7ML4 - chains A and B of the 31 polymer chains in the assembly; structure by electron microscopy, 3.10 A resolution.

[Chain A]
Name: DNA-directed RNA polymerase subunit
Organism: Saccharomyces cerevisiae
Notes: EC 2.7.7.6
UniProt: A0A6A5Q1P2 (A0A6A5Q1P2_YEASX); residues 1-1733 here = UniProt positions 1-1733
Sequence (1733 residues; each row starts with the number of its first residue):
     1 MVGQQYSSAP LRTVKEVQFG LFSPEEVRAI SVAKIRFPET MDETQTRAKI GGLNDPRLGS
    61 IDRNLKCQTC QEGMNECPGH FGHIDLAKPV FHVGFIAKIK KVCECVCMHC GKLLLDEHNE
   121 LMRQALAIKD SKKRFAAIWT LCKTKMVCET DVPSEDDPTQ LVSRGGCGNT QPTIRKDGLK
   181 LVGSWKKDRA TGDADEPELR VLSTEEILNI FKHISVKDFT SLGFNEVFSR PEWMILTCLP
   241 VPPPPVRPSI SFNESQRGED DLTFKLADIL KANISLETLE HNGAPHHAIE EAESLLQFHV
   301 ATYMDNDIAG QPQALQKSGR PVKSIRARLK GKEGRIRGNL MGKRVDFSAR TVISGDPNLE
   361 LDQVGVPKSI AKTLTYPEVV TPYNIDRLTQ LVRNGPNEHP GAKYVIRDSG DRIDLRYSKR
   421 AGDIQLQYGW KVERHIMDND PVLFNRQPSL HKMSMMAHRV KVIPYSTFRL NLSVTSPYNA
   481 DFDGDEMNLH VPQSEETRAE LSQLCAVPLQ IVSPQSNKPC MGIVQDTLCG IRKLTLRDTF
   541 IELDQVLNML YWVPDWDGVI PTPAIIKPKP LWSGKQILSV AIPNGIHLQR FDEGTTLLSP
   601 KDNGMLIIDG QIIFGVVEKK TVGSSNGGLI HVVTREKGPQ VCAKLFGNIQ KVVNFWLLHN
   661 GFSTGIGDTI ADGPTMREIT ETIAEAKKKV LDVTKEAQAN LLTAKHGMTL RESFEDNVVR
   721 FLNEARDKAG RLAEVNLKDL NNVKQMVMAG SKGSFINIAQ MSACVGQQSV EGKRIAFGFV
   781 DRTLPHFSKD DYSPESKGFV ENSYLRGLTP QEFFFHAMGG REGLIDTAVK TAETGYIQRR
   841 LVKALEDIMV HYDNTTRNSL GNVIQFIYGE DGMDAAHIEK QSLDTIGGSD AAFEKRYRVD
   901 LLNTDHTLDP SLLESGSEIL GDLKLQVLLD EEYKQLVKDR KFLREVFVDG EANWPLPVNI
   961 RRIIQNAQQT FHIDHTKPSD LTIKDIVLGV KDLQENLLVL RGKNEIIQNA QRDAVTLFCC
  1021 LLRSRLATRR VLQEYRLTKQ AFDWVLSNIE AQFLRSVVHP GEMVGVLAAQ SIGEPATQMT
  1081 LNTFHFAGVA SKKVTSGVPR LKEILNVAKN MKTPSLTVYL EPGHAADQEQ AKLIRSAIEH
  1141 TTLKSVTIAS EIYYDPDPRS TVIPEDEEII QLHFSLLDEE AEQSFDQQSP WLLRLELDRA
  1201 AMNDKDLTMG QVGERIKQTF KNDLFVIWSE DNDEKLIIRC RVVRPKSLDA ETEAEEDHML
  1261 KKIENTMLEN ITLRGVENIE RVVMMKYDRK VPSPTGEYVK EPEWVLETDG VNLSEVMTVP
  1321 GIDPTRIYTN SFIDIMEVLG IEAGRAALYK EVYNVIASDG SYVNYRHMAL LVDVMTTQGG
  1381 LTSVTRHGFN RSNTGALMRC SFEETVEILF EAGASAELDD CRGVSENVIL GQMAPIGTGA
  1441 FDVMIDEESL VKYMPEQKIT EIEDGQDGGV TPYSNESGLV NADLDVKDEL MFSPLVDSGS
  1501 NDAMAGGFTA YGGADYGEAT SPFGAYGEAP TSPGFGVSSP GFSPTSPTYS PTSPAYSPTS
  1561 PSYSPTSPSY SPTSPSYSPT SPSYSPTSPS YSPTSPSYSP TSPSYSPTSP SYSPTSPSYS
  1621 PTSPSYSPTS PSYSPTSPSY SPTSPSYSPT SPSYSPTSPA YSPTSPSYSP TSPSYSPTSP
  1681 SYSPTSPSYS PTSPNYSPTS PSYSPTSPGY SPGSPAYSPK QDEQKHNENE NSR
Not modelled in the structure: 1-2, 155-160, 187-198, 1177-1186, 1244-1253, 1446-1733
Ion coordination: Zn2+ site 1: Cys67, Cys70, Glu72, Cys77, His80; Zn2+ site 2: Cys107, Cys110, Cys148, Cys167; Mg2+: Asp481, Asp483, Asp485 (shared with 1 residue of chain P)

[Chain B]
Name: DNA-directed RNA polymerase subunit beta
Organism: Saccharomyces cerevisiae
Notes: EC 2.7.7.6
UniProt: A0A6A5Q4H2 (A0A6A5Q4H2_YEASX); residues 1-1224 here = UniProt positions 1-1224
Sequence (1224 residues; row label = number of the first residue in the row):
     1 MSDLANSEKY YDEDPYGFED ESAPITAEDS WAVISAFFRE KGLVSQQLDS FNQFVDYTLQ
    61 DIICEDSTLI LEQLAQHTTE SDNISRKYEI SFGKIYVTKP MVNESDGVTH ALYPQEARLR
   121 NLTYSSGLFV DVKKRTYEAI DVPGRELKYE LIAEESEDDS ESGKVFIGRL PIMLRSKNCY
   181 LSEATESDLY KLKECPFDMG GYFIINGSEK VLIAQERSAG NIVQVFKKAA PSPISHVAEI
   241 RSALEKGSRF ISTLQVKLYG REGSSARTIK ATLPYIKQDI PIVIIFRALG IIPDGEILEH
   301 ICYDVNDWQM LEMLKPCVED GFVIQDRETA LDFIGRRGTA LGIKKEKRIQ YAKDILQKEF
   361 LPHITQLEGF ESRKAFFLGY MINRLLLCAL DRKDQDDRDH FGKKRLDLAG PLLAQLFKTL
   421 FKKLTKDIFR YMQRTVEEAH DFNMKLAINA KTITSGLKYA LATGNWGEQK KAMSSRAGVS
   481 QVLNRYTYSS TLSHLRRTNT PIGRDGKLAK PRQLHNTHWG LVCPAETPEG QACGLVKNLS
   541 LMSCISVGTD PMPIITFLSE WGMEPLEDYV PHQSPDATRV FVNGVWHGVH RNPARLMETL
   601 RTLRRKGDIN PEVSMIRDIR EKELKIFTDA GRVYRPLFIV EDDESLGHKE LKVRKGHIAK
   661 LMATEYQDIE GGFEDVEEYT WSSLLNEGLV EYIDAEEEES ILIAMQPEDL EPAEANEEND
   721 LDVDPAKRIR VSHHATTFTH CEIHPSMILG VAASIIPFPD HNQSPRNTYQ SAMGKQAMGV
   781 FLTNYNVRMD TMANILYYPQ KPLGTTRAME YLKFRELPAG QNAIVAIACY SGYNQEDSMI
   841 MNQSSIDRGL FRSLFFRSYM DQEKKYGMSI TETFEKPQRT NTLRMKHGTY DKLDDDGLIA
   901 PGVRVSGEDV IIGKTTPISP DEEELGQRTA YHSKRDASTP LRSTENGIVD QVLVTTNQDG
   961 LKFVKVRVRT TKIPQIGDKF ASRHGQKGTI GITYRREDMP FTAEGIVPDL IINPHAIPSR
  1021 MTVAHLIECL LSKVAALSGN EGDASPFTDI TVEGISKLLR EHGYQSRGFE VMYNGHTGKK
  1081 LMAQIFFGPT YYQRLRHMVD DKIHARARGP MQVLTRQPVE GRSRDGGLRF GEMERDCMIA
  1141 HGAASFLKER LMEASDAFRV HICGICGLMT VIAKLNHNQF ECKGCDNKID IYQIHIPYAA
  1201 KLLFQELMAM NITPRLYTDR SRDF
Not modelled in the structure: 1-19, 71-88, 142-163, 336-344, 438-445, 503-508, 669-677, 716-721, 920-932
Ion coordination: Zn2+: Cys1163, Cys1166, Cys1182, Cys1185

[Interface between chain A and chain B]
Pairs across the interface (342; chain A residue first):
  Gln4(A) with Phe1158(B); Arg1159(B), hydrogen bond (side chain-backbone)
  Gln5(A) with Arg1159(B), hydrogen bond (backbone-side chain); Leu1175(B)
  Tyr6(A) with Leu1175(B)
  Ser7(A) with His1161(B); Leu1175(B); Gln1193(B), hydrogen bond
  Ser8(A) with Asn1178(B), hydrogen bond
  Ala9(A) with His1161(B); Gln1193(B)
  Pro10(A) with Ile1191(B); Tyr1192(B); Gln1193(B), hydrogen bond (backbone-backbone)
  Leu11(A) with Gln1193(B); Ile1194(B), hydrophobic; His1195(B)
  Arg12(A) with Tyr1192(B); Gln1193(B), hydrogen bond (backbone-backbone); Ile1194(B); Thr1218(B), hydrogen bond
  Thr13(A) with Thr1218(B)
  Val14(A) with Tyr1217(B)
  Lys15(A) with Tyr1217(B), hydrogen bond (backbone-backbone); Thr1218(B), hydrogen bond (side chain-backbone); Arg1220(B)
  Glu16(A) with Arg1215(B); Leu1216(B); Tyr1217(B), hydrogen bond (backbone-backbone); Asp1219(B); Arg1220(B); Ser1221(B), hydrogen bond (side chain-backbone); Arg1222(B), salt bridge
  Val17(A) with Arg1215(B); Leu1216(B), hydrophobic
  Gln18(A) with Thr1213(B); Pro1214(B); Arg1215(B), hydrogen bond (backbone-backbone)
  Phe19(A) with Thr1213(B); Pro1214(B), hydrophobic
  Gly20(A) with Ile1212(B); Thr1213(B), hydrogen bond (backbone-side chain)
  Leu21(A) with Asn1211(B); Thr1213(B)
  Phe22(A) with Asn1211(B), hydrogen bond (backbone-backbone); Thr1213(B)
  Glu26(A) with Arg1215(B), salt bridge
  Ala29(A) with Lys1183(B), hydrogen bond (backbone-side chain); Gly1184(B)
  Ile30(A) with Lys1183(B)
  Ser31(A) with Lys1183(B)
  Thr69(A) with Lys1174(B)
  Cys70(A) with Ile1172(B), hydrophobic
  Asn75(A) with Arg1116(B), hydrogen bond
  Glu76(A) with Arg1159(B), salt bridge
  Pro78(A) with Lys1201(B), hydrogen bond (backbone-side chain); Gln1205(B), hydrogen bond (backbone-side chain)
  Gly79(A) with Gln1205(B), hydrogen bond (backbone-side chain)
  Phe81(A) with Gln1205(B); Met1208(B), hydrophobic
  His92(A) with Met1210(B), hydrogen bond (side chain-backbone)
  Phe228(A) with Arg1215(B)
  Leu236(A) with Asn1211(B)
  Pro240(A) with Met1208(B); Ala1209(B)
  Pro242(A) with Ala1209(B), hydrophobic
  Pro245(A) with Leu1114(B); Tyr1198(B)
  Val246(A) with Leu1114(B); Gln1205(B); Glu1206(B)
  Pro248(A) with Leu1114(B)
  Glu254(A) with Arg935(B), salt bridge
  Met304(A) with Ala1209(B)
  Gly319(A) with Ala472(B)
  Ile325(A) with Met1210(B), hydrophobic
  Arg328(A) with Glu1206(B), salt bridge
  Leu329(A) with Leu1203(B), hydrophobic; Glu1206(B)
  Arg335(A) with Leu1114(B); Leu1202(B); Glu1206(B), salt bridge
  Ile336(A) with Leu1203(B), hydrophobic
  Arg337(A) with Glu1132(B), salt bridge
  Gly338(A) with Arg1129(B), hydrogen bond (backbone-side chain)
  Asn339(A) with Thr1115(B), hydrogen bond; Gln1117(B), hydrogen bond (backbone-side chain); Ala1199(B)
  Leu340(A) with Ala1199(B), hydrophobic; Ala1200(B)
  Met341(A) with Glu1132(B); Arg1135(B)
  Gly342(A) with Arg1129(B), hydrogen bond (backbone-side chain); Phe1130(B)
  Lys343(A) with Gln1117(B); Arg1129(B); Phe1130(B), hydrogen bond (backbone-backbone); Leu1151(B), hydrogen bond (side chain-backbone); Ser1155(B), hydrogen bond; Asp1156(B), salt bridge; Pro1197(B)
  Arg344(A) with Gln1112(B); Pro1118(B), hydrogen bond (side chain-backbone); Val1119(B), hydrogen bond (side chain-backbone); Glu1120(B); Gly1127(B), hydrogen bond (side chain-backbone); Leu1128(B); Arg1129(B); Ser1155(B)
  Val345(A) with Gly1127(B); Leu1128(B), hydrogen bond (backbone-backbone); Phe1130(B), hydrophobic; Arg1150(B); Ala1154(B), hydrophobic
  Asp346(A) with Arg1106(B), salt bridge; Arg1108(B); Pro1118(B); Arg1150(B), hydrogen bond (backbone-side chain); Ala1154(B), hydrogen bond (backbone-backbone)
  Phe347(A) with Arg1106(B), hydrogen bond (backbone-backbone); Arg1108(B); Arg1150(B), hydrogen bond (backbone-side chain)
  Ser348(A) with Ala1105(B); Arg1106(B), hydrogen bond (backbone-backbone); Leu1128(B)
  Ala349(A) with His1104(B); Ala1105(B), hydrophobic; Leu1128(B)
  Arg350(A) with Lys1102(B); Ile1103(B); His1104(B), hydrogen bond (backbone-backbone); Leu1128(B)
  Thr351(A) with Ile1103(B)
  Val352(A) with Val1099(B), hydrophobic
  Asp356(A) with Tyr833(B), hydrogen bond
  Pro357(A) with Ser831(B); Gly832(B); Tyr833(B)
  Asn358(A) with Tyr833(B)
  Ile370(A) with Ile1103(B), hydrophobic
  Thr373(A) with Ala1107(B)
  Leu374(A) with Arg1106(B)
  Tyr404(A) with Arg1108(B)
  Arg412(A) with Arg1108(B)
  Glu433(A) with Arg1108(B), salt bridge
  Leu443(A) with Met1138(B), hydrophobic; Phe1146(B), hydrophobic
  Asn445(A) with Glu1134(B)
  Gln447(A) with Arg1129(B); Glu1134(B), hydrogen bond
  Ser449(A) with Met1133(B); Glu1134(B); Cys1137(B)
  His451(A) with Cys1137(B), hydrogen bond (backbone-side chain)
  Lys452(A) with His1141(B), hydrogen bond (backbone-side chain)
  Met455(A) with Glu1134(B); Cys1137(B), hydrophobic; Met1138(B), hydrophobic; His1141(B), hydrogen bond (backbone-side chain)
  Tyr465(A) with Ile976(B), hydrophobic
  Ser466(A) with Val1099(B); Ile1103(B)
  Thr467(A) with Ile976(B); Gly977(B)
  Arg469(A) with Tyr833(B); Gly991(B), hydrogen bond (side chain-backbone)
  Leu472(A) with Gln835(B); Glu836(B)
  Thr475(A) with Glu836(B), hydrogen bond
  Ala480(A) with Glu836(B)
  Asp481(A) with Glu836(B)
  Phe482(A) with Gln835(B); Glu836(B), hydrogen bond (backbone-backbone); Asp837(B); Ser838(B); Thr989(B)
  Asp483(A) with Asp837(B)
  Gly484(A) with Thr989(B)
  Glu486(A) with Lys1102(B), salt bridge
  Asn488(A) with Leu1128(B)
  His490(A) with Arg1150(B), hydrogen bond
  Val491(A) with Arg1150(B), hydrogen bond (backbone-side chain)
  Pro492(A) with Glu1149(B)
  Gln493(A) with Glu1149(B), hydrogen bond (backbone-side chain)
  Ser494(A) with Glu1149(B), hydrogen bond (backbone-side chain)
  Thr497(A) with Phe1146(B); Glu1149(B), hydrogen bond
  Glu500(A) with Gly1142(B); Ala1143(B); Ala1144(B), hydrogen bond (side chain-backbone); Ser1145(B), hydrogen bond (side chain-backbone); Phe1146(B), hydrogen bond (side chain-backbone)
  Cys505(A) with His1141(B)
  Gln510(A) with His1141(B)
  Gln525(A) with Gln835(B); Glu836(B), hydrogen bond (side chain-backbone); His1015(B), hydrogen bond (backbone-side chain)
  Asp526(A) with Cys829(B), hydrogen bond; Gly832(B); Asn834(B); Gln835(B), hydrogen bond (backbone-side chain); Asn1013(B), hydrogen bond; His1015(B), salt bridge
  Cys529(A) with His1015(B)
  Leu657(A) with Cys829(B), hydrophobic
  Leu658(A) with Tyr830(B); Asn1074(B)
  His659(A) with Asn1074(B); Thr1077(B), hydrogen bond
  Asn660(A) with Met1082(B), hydrogen bond (backbone-backbone); Ala1083(B), hydrogen bond (backbone-backbone)
  Gly661(A) with Ala1083(B)
  Phe662(A) with Ala828(B); Cys829(B), hydrogen bond (backbone-backbone); Pro1014(B), hydrophobic
  Ser663(A) with Ile827(B), hydrogen bond (side chain-backbone); Gln1084(B); Ile1085(B); Phe1086(B), hydrogen bond (side chain-backbone)
  Thr664(A) with Ile827(B); Pro1014(B); Phe1086(B)
  Gly665(A) with Leu1026(B); Phe1086(B)
  Ile666(A) with Leu1026(B); Leu1030(B), hydrophobic; Arg1067(B); Phe1086(B)
  Ile670(A) with Arg1067(B)
  Met746(A) with Pro1014(B); His1015(B); Pro1018(B), hydrophobic
  Ser751(A) with His1015(B), hydrogen bond
  Lys752(A) with His1015(B); Ser1019(B)
  Asn757(A) with Pro1018(B), hydrogen bond (side chain-backbone); Ser1019(B), hydrogen bond (side chain-backbone); Met1021(B)
  Gln760(A) with Met1021(B)
  Met761(A) with Met1021(B), hydrophobic
  Val770(A) with Gln513(B)
  Glu771(A) with Lys510(B), salt bridge; Gln513(B), hydrogen bond
  Ala776(A) with Asn516(B), hydrogen bond (backbone-side chain)
  Gly778(A) with His515(B); Asn516(B)
  Phe779(A) with Asn516(B); Thr517(B); Glu699(B)
  Val780(A) with Glu699(B), hydrogen bond (backbone-side chain)
  Arg782(A) with Glu698(B), hydrogen bond (side chain-backbone); Glu699(B), hydrogen bond (side chain-backbone); Ser700(B); Ile701(B), hydrogen bond (side chain-backbone); Leu702(B)
  Thr783(A) with Asn516(B), hydrogen bond (backbone-side chain)
  Pro785(A) with Ile701(B); Leu702(B); Ile703(B), hydrogen bond (backbone-backbone)
  His786(A) with Trp519(B), hydrogen bond; Ile703(B); Met705(B), hydrogen bond; Glu742(B), salt bridge
  Phe787(A) with Leu702(B)
  Glu801(A) with Ile729(B)
  Asn802(A) with Arg728(B); Ile729(B), hydrogen bond (side chain-backbone)
  Tyr804(A) with His761(B), hydrogen bond (backbone-side chain); Asn762(B); Gln763(B); Val1023(B), hydrophobic
  Leu805(A) with His761(B), hydrogen bond (backbone-side chain)
  Arg806(A) with Pro725(B), hydrogen bond (side chain-backbone); Ala726(B); Lys727(B); Arg728(B), hydrogen bond (backbone-side chain); Ile729(B); His761(B)
  Gly807(A) with Arg728(B); Asp760(B); His761(B), hydrogen bond (backbone-side chain)
  Leu808(A) with Arg728(B), hydrogen bond (backbone-side chain); Asp760(B), hydrogen bond (backbone-backbone); Phe1047(B)
  Thr809(A) with Ile729(B); Phe1047(B)
  Pro810(A) with Met705(B), hydrophobic; Arg730(B); Pro745(B), hydrophobic; Phe1047(B), hydrophobic
  Gln811(A) with Met705(B)
  Phe813(A) with Pro759(B); Asp760(B); Asn767(B); Phe1047(B), hydrophobic
  Phe814(A) with Trp519(B), hydrophobic; Pro524(B), hydrophobic
  His816(A) with Gln763(B); Ser764(B), hydrogen bond
  Ala817(A) with Pro524(B), hydrophobic; Ser764(B)
  Met818(A) with Leu514(B); Asn516(B)
  Arg821(A) with Arg512(B); Gln513(B); Leu514(B); Pro524(B); Thr527(B); Gly534(B)
  Ile825(A) with Arg512(B); Gln513(B); Cys533(B), hydrophobic
  Arg839(A) with Glu1132(B), salt bridge
  Val842(A) with Asp1136(B)
  Glu846(A) with Arg1135(B), salt bridge
  Met1063(A) with Ile1139(B)
  Val1066(A) with Asp1136(B); Ile1139(B), hydrophobic; Ala1140(B), hydrophobic
  Gln1070(A) with Asp1136(B); Cys1137(B)
  Asn1265(A) with Gly263(B), hydrogen bond (side chain-backbone)
  Leu1409(A) with Leu1207(B), hydrophobic
  Phe1410(A) with Met1210(B), hydrophobic; Ile1212(B), hydrophobic
  Asp1420(A) with Arg1220(B)
  Arg1422(A) with Arg1220(B)
  Val1424(A) with Ile1139(B), hydrophobic
  Val1428(A) with Arg1135(B); Leu1151(B), hydrophobic
  Ile1429(A) with Pro1197(B); Ala1200(B)
  Leu1430(A) with His1195(B); Ile1196(B); Pro1197(B)
  Gly1431(A) with Met1152(B); Pro1197(B)
  Met1433(A) with Ser1145(B)
  Ala1434(A) with Ala1144(B)
  Ile1436(A) with Ala1144(B)
  Gly1437(A) with Gly1142(B)
  Thr1438(A) with Gly1142(B), hydrogen bond (side chain-backbone)
Interface residues without a listed pair, chain A (203 interface residues in all): Gln68, Phe95, Trp233, Pro243, Ser255, Tyr303, Arg320, Gly355, Pro367, Lys403, Leu450, Glu496, Leu501, Leu504, Thr527, Gly667, Asp668, Asn742, Val743, Phe777, Leu784, Ser788, Glu795, Gly820, Leu824, Ala828, Gln838, Lys843, Glu1062, Lys1262, Gly1413, Leu1418, Gln1432, Gly1439
Interface residues without a listed pair, chain B (184 interface residues in all): Ser265, His518, Cys523, Glu529, Gly530, Val731, Ile748, Leu749, Pro765, Thr768, Tyr769, Lys979, Lys987, Ile1017, Ile1027, Val1052, Phe1069, His1076, Leu1081, Asp1100, Val1113, Gly1131, Lys1148, Val1160, Cys1166, Leu1168, Thr1170, Ala1173, Asn1176, Phe1180, Phe1204

[Overview]
203 residues of chain A and 184 residues of chain B are in contact; the contacts include 88 hydrogen bonds and
16 salt bridges. Polar contacts include Glu16(A)-Arg1222(B), Glu26(A)-Arg1215(B) and Glu76(A)-Arg1159(B).
Cys67(A), Cys70(A), Glu72(A), Cys77(A) and His80(A) form the Zn2+ site 1.
Here chain A is DNA-directed RNA polymerase subunit and chain B is DNA-directed RNA polymerase subunit beta,
both from Saccharomyces cerevisiae. Entry 7ML4 (RNA polymerase II initially transcribing complex (ITC)) was
determined by electron microscopy, deposited together with 7MEI, 7MK9, 7MKA, 7ML0, 7ML1, 7ML2 and 7ML3.
